Entry 8VFA (X-ray diffraction, 2.05 A resolution); this record covers chains T and A of the 4 polymer chains in the assembly.

Chain T:
Molecule: 16-nt DNA strand
Sequence (16 nucleotides; numbered 1 to 16; the number before each row is that of its first residue):
     1 CCGACCXCGC ATCAGC
Modified positions: 8NI (N-[(5S)-2-amino-5-formamido-6-oxo-5,6-dihydropyrimidin-4-yl]-2-deoxy-5-O-phosphono-beta-D-erythro-pentofuranosylamine) at position 7

Chain A:
Molecule: DNA polymerase beta
Source organism: Homo sapiens
Notes: EC 2.7.7.7, 4.2.99.-
UniProt: P06746 (DPOLB_HUMAN); residue numbers follow UniProt; this construct covers 1-335
Sequence (335 residues; row label = number of the first residue in the row):
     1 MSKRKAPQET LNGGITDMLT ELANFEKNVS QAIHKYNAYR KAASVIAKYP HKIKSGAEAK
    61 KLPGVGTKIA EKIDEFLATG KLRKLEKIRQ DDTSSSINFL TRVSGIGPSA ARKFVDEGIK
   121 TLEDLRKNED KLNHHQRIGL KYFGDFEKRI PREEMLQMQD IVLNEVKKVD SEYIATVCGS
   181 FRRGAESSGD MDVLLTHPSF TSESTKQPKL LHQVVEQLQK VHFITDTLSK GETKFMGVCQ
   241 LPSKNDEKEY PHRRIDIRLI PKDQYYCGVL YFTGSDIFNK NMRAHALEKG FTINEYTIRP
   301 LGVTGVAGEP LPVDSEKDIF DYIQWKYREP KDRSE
Unresolved in the structure: 1-9, 301-306
Ion coordination: Na+ site 1: Lys60, Leu62, Val65 (shared with 1 residue of chain D); Na+ site 2: Thr101, Val103, Ile106 (shared with 1 residue of chain P); Mn2+ site 1: Asp190, Asp192, Asp256 (together with phosphomethylphosphonic acid guanylate ester); Mn2+ site 2: Asp190, Asp192 (together with phosphomethylphosphonic acid guanylate ester)
Small-molecule neighbours: phosphomethylphosphonic acid guanylate ester (G2P): Arg149, Gly179, Ser180, Arg183, Ser188, Gly189, Asp190, Asp192, Tyr271, Phe272, Thr273, Gly274, Ser275, Asp276, Asn279, Arg283
Swiss-Prot annotation at these positions:
  - region: Arg183 to Asp192 (DNA-binding)
  - active site: Lys72 (Nucleophile)
  - binding site (K(+)): Lys60, Leu62, Val65, Thr101, Val103, Ile106
  - binding site (Na(+)): Lys60, Leu62, Val65, Thr101, Val103, Ile106
  - binding site (dATP): Arg149, Ser180, Arg183, Gly189, Asp190
  - binding site (dCTP): Arg149, Ser180, Arg183, Gly189, Asp190
  - binding site (dGTP): Arg149, Ser180, Arg183, Gly189, Asp190, Asp192
  - binding site (dTTP): Arg149, Ser180, Arg183, Gly189, Asp190
  - binding site (Mg(2+)): Asp190, Asp192, Asp256
  - modified residue: Lys72 (N6-acetyllysine), Arg83 (Omega-N-methylarginine), Arg152 (Omega-N-methylarginine)
  - cross-link (Glycyl lysine isopeptide (Lys-Gly)): Lys41 (interchain with G-Cter in ubiquitin), Lys61 (interchain with G-Cter in ubiquitin), Lys81 (interchain with G-Cter in ubiquitin)
  - natural variant: Leu22 (L22P: Found in a gastric cancer sample; uncertain significance), Tyr39 (Y39C: Found in a gastric cancer sample; uncertain significance), Gly118 (G118V: Decreased DNA-directed DNA polymerase activity), Arg137 (R137Q: Decreased function in base-excision repair), Arg149 (R149I: Decreased DNA-directed DNA polymerase activity), Asp160 (D160N: Found in a gastric cancer sample; uncertain significance), Cys239 (C239R: Found in a gastric cancer sample; uncertain significance), Lys289 (K289M: Found in a colon cancer sample; uncertain significance), Asn294 (N294D: Found in a gastric cancer sample; uncertain significance), Glu295 (E295K: Found in a gastric cancer sample; uncertain significance)
  - mutagenesis: Phe25 (F25W: No effect on 5'-dRP lyase activity. Decreased ssDNA binding), His34 (H34G: Decreased 5'-dRP lyase activity. Decreased ssDNA binding), Lys35 (K35A: Decreased 5'-dRP lyase activity. Decreased ssDNA binding. Loss of 5'-dRP lyase activity; when associated with A-68 and A-72. Decreased ssDNA binding; when associated with A-68 and A-72 ...), Tyr39 (Y39F: No effect on 5'-dRP lyase activity; Y39Q: Abolishes DNA polymerase and 5'-dRP lyase activity), Lys41 (K41R: Abolishes ubiquitination; when associated with R-61 and R-81), Lys60 (K60A: Decreased 5'-dRP lyase activity. Decreased ssDNA binding), Lys61 (K61R: Abolishes ubiquitination; when associated with R-41 and R-81), Lys68 (K68A: No effect on 5'-dRP lyase activity. Decreased ssDNA binding. Loss of 5'-dRP lyase activity; when associated with A-35 and A-72. Decreased ssDNA binding; when associated with A-35 and A-72 ...), Glu71 (E71Q: No effect on 5'-dRP lyase activity. No effect on structure shown by circular dichroism. No effect on ssDNA binding), Lys72 (K72A: Severely reduced 5'-dRP lyase activity. Does not affect ssDNA binding. Loss of 5'-dRP lyase activity; when associated with A-35 and A-68. Decreased ssDNA binding ...), Glu75 (E75A: Slightly decreased 5'-dRP lyase activity. Decreased ssDNA binding. No effect on structure shown by circular dichroism), Lys81 (K81R: Abolishes ubiquitination; when associated with R-41 and R-61), 5 further mutagenesis entries in UniProt

Interface between chain T and chain A:
Contacting residue pairs (26):
  DC5(T) - His34(A)  stacking on the base
  DC6(T) - Lys280(A)  sugar contact
  DC6(T) - Arg283(A)  hydrogen bond to the base
  DC6(T) - Leu287(A)  phosphate contact
  8NI_7(T) - Arg283(A)  hydrogen bond to the sugar
  8NI_7(T) - Leu287(A)  phosphate contact
  8NI_7(T) - Thr292(A)  hydrogen bond to the phosphate
  8NI_7(T) - Ile293(A)  sugar contact
  8NI_7(T) - Glu295(A)  base contact
  DC8(T) - Asn294(A)  hydrogen bond to the phosphate
  DC8(T) - Glu295(A)  sugar contact
  DC8(T) - Tyr296(A)  phosphate contact
  DG9(T) - Thr233(A)  hydrogen bond to the phosphate
  DG9(T) - Lys234(A)  hydrogen bond to the base
  DG9(T) - Arg258(A)  sugar contact
  DG9(T) - Tyr296(A)  hydrogen bond to the phosphate
  DC10(T) - Ser229(A)  phosphate contact
  DC10(T) - Lys230(A)  hydrogen bond to the phosphate
  DC10(T) - Gly231(A)  phosphate contact
  DC10(T) - Glu232(A)  hydrogen bond to the phosphate
  DC10(T) - Thr233(A)  hydrogen bond to the phosphate
  DC10(T) - Lys234(A)  hydrogen bond to the phosphate
  DA11(T) - Leu228(A)  sugar contact
  DA11(T) - Ser229(A)  phosphate contact
  DA11(T) - Lys230(A)  hydrogen bond to the phosphate
  DT12(T) - Asn133(A)  phosphate contact
Also at the interface, not in a pair above, chain A (22 interface residues in all): His134, Tyr271, Ala284, Arg299

In short:
8 residues of chain T and 22 residues of chain A are in contact; the contacts include 12 hydrogen bonds and 1
aromatic stacking contact. Polar contacts include DC6(T)-Arg283(A), DG9(T)-Lys234(A) and 8NI_7(T)-Arg283(A).
Chain A binds phosphomethylphosphonic acid guanylate ester.
Chain T is a 16-nt DNA strand and chain A is DNA polymerase beta (Homo sapiens); the structure, Ternary DNA
Polymerase Beta bound to DNA containing primer terminal dC base-paired with FapydG, was determined by X-ray
diffraction, deposited together with 8VF8, 8VF9, 8VFB, 8VFC, 8VFD, 8VFE and 5 further entries.
